1RZQ - chains A and C of the 3 polymer chains in the assembly; structure by X-ray diffraction, 2.20 A resolution.

Chain A (and C):
Protein: Copper-containing nitrite reductase
Source organism: Achromobacter cycloclastes
Notes: EC 1.7.2.1; fragment: C-Terminal Despentapeptide Nitrite Reductase; chain C of this document is another copy of the same molecule, construct and numbering; everything in this record applies to it too
UniProt: P25006 (NIR_ACHCY); residues 1-335 here correspond to UniProt positions 39-373 (UniProt number = residue number + 38)
Amino-acid sequence (335 residues; each row starts with the number of its first residue):
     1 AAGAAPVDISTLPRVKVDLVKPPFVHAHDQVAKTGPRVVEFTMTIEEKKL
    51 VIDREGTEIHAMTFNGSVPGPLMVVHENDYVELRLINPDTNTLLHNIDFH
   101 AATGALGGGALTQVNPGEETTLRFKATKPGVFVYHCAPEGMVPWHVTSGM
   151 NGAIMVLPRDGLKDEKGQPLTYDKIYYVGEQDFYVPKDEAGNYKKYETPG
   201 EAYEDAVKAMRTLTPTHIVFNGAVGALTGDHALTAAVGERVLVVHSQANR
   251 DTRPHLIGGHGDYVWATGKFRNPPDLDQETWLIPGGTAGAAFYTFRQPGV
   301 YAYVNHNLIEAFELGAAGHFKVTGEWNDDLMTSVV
Not modelled in the structure: 1-7 (chain C: 1-3)
Bound ions: Cu ion site 1: H95, C136, H145, M150; Cu ion site 2: H100, H135 (shared with 1 residue of chain B); Cu ion site 3: H306 (shared with H100(C), H135(C) of chain C)
Swiss-Prot annotation at these positions:
  - binding site (Cu cation): H95, H100, H135, C136, H145, M150, H306

Interface between chain A and chain C:
Pairs across the interface (94):
  T214(A) - T212(C)
  R250(A) - L213(C)
  R253(A) - D251(C)  salt bridge
  R253(A) - G285(C)
  H255(A) - H100(C)
  I257(A) - D98(C)
  I257(A) - L106(C)
  G258(A) - A102(C)
  G258(A) - T103(C)
  G258(A) - G104(C)  hydrogen bond (backbone-backbone)
  G258(A) - L106(C)
  G258(A) - G107(C)
  H260(A) - H100(C)  hydrogen bond (side chain-backbone)
  H260(A) - A102(C)
  H260(A) - T103(C)
  H260(A) - K128(C)
  H260(A) - F132(C)
  D262(A) - K128(C)  salt bridge
  D275(A) - N272(C)
  L276(A) - K269(C)
  L276(A) - N272(C)  hydrogen bond (backbone-side chain)
  D277(A) - K128(C)  salt bridge
  D277(A) - K269(C)
  D277(A) - R271(C)  salt bridge
  Q278(A) - T267(C)  hydrogen bond
  Q278(A) - K269(C)
  Q278(A) - N272(C)
  E279(A) - H100(C)  salt bridge
  E279(A) - V131(C)
  E279(A) - F132(C)
  E279(A) - V133(C)  hydrogen bond (side chain-backbone)
  E279(A) - K269(C)  salt bridge
  E279(A) - G286(C)
  E279(A) - T287(C)
  E279(A) - A288(C)  hydrogen bond (side chain-backbone)
  T280(A) - G285(C)
  T280(A) - G286(C)  hydrogen bond (side chain-backbone)
  T280(A) - T287(C)
  L282(A) - D251(C)
  L282(A) - P284(C)  hydrophobic
  Y293(A) - T103(C)
  Q297(A) - T103(C)
  Q297(A) - G104(C)
  V300(A) - L106(C)
  Y301(A) - L106(C)  hydrophobic
  A302(A) - L106(C)
  H306(A) - H100(C)  hydrogen bond
  H306(A) - H135(C)
  H306(A) - A248(C)  hydrogen bond (side chain-backbone)
  H306(A) - N249(C)
  H306(A) - G285(C)
  H306(A) - G286(C)
  N307(A) - N249(C)
  L308(A) - H135(C)
  L308(A) - V142(C)  hydrophobic
  L308(A) - P143(C)
  L308(A) - V146(C)  hydrophobic
  L308(A) - A248(C)
  L308(A) - N249(C)  hydrogen bond (backbone-side chain)
  I309(A) - P143(C)  hydrophobic
  I309(A) - Y184(C)
  I309(A) - M210(C)
  I309(A) - L213(C)  hydrophobic
  I309(A) - N249(C)
  E310(A) - L213(C)
  F312(A) - V142(C)  hydrophobic
  F312(A) - P143(C)
  E313(A) - V207(C)
  E313(A) - R211(C)  salt bridge
  L314(A) - R211(C)
  L314(A) - L213(C)  hydrophobic
  E325(A) - A4(C)
  W326(A) - A105(C)
  D329(A) - V7(C)
  D329(A) - I9(C)
  D329(A) - Y80(C)  hydrogen bond
  D329(A) - K125(C)  salt bridge
  L330(A) - F124(C)
  L330(A) - K125(C)  hydrogen bond (backbone-backbone)
  L330(A) - T127(C)
  M331(A) - A102(C)  hydrophobic
  M331(A) - T103(C)
  M331(A) - G104(C)
  M331(A) - A105(C)  hydrophobic
  M331(A) - G107(C)
  M331(A) - G108(C)
  M331(A) - L111(C)  hydrophobic
  M331(A) - R123(C)
  M331(A) - F124(C)  hydrophobic
  T332(A) - L122(C)
  T332(A) - R123(C)  hydrogen bond (backbone-backbone)
  S333(A) - T121(C)
  V334(A) - T121(C)  hydrogen bond (backbone-backbone)
  V334(A) - R123(C)
Other interface residues (no listed pair), chain A (42 interface residues in all): Y193, P215, T216, P274, W281, R296
Other interface residues (no listed pair), chain C (52 interface residues in all): E82, A101, T120, P129, Y203, L282

Overview:
42 residues of chain A and 52 residues of chain C are in contact; the contacts include 14 hydrogen bonds and 8
salt bridges. Polar pairs include R253(A)-D251(C), D262(A)-K128(C) and D277(A)-K128(C). UniProt lists 7 Cu
cation-binding residues on chain A.
Both chains are Copper-containing nitrite reductase (Achromobacter cycloclastes). Entry 1RZQ (Crystal
Structure of C-Terminal Despentapeptide Nitrite Reductase from Achromobacter Cycloclastes at pH5.0) was
determined by X-ray diffraction, deposited together with 1RZP.
